8D3M - chains E and I of the 9 polymer chains in the assembly; structure by electron microscopy, 3.41 A resolution.

Chain E:
Molecule: CRISPR-associated endonuclease Cas2
Source organism: Alkalihalobacillus halodurans C-125
Notes: EC 3.1.-.-
Reference sequence: Q9KFX8 (CAS2_ALKHC); residues 1-96 here = UniProt positions 1-96
Sequence (98 residues; each row starts with the number of its first residue; numbers below 1 keep their minus sign (Gly-1 is residue -1)):
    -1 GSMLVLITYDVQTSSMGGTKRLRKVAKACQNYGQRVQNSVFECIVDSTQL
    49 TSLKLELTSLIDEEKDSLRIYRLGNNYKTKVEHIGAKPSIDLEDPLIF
Differences from the reference sequence: expression tag (-1 to 0)
UniProt features mapped onto this chain:
  - binding site (Mg(2+)): Asp8
  - mutagenesis: Asp8 (D8N: Loss of dsDNase activity)
From the paper describing this entry:
  - mutagenesis - T46A/T49A/L53A/T56A/S57A: unchanged catalytic activity

Chain I:
Molecule: CRISPR-associated exonuclease Cas4
Source organism: Alkalihalobacillus halodurans C-125
Notes: EC 3.1.12.1
Reference sequence: A0A4Y7WTW2 (A0A4Y7WTW2_ALKHA); residues 3-219 here = UniProt positions 3-219
Sequence (218 residues; row label = number of the first residue in the row):
     2 ASNEEDRYLMLSGLQHFQFCKRQWALIHIEQQWEENVRTIEGQHLHKKAD
    52 QPFMKEKRGSKLTVRAMPIQSKNLQISGICDVVEFVQDSEGIELSGVSGS
   102 YKAFPVEYKRGKPKKGDEDIVQLVAQAMCLEEMLVCRIDKGYLFYNEIKH
   152 RVEVPITDALRDKVVQMAKEMHHYYENRHTPKVKTGPFCNNCSLQSICLP
   202 KLMNKRSVKRYIEGRLSE
Differences from the reference sequence: expression tag (2); conflict Met11 (Leu in A0A4Y7WTW2), Ser101 (Cys in A0A4Y7WTW2)
Bound ions: 4Fe-4S cluster Fe: Cys21, Cys190, Cys193, Cys199; Mn2+: Asp82, Tyr109 (shared with 1 residue of chain H)
Residues lining bound ligands: 4Fe-4S cluster (SF4): Phe20, Cys21, Arg23, Gln24, Val184, Phe189, Cys190, Cys193, Leu195, Cys199, Pro201
From the paper describing this entry:
  - mutagenesis - Q44A, S194A: decreased catalytic activity
  - mutagenesis - Q16A, Q24A: abolished catalytic activity
  - specificity-determining residues: Gln16, Gln24
  - mutagenesis - K206A/R207A/K210A/R211A: unchanged catalytic activity on HSI substrate

How chain E and chain I interact:
Contacting residue pairs (5; chain E residue first):
  Ser45(E) with Val38(I)
  Thr46(E) with Asn37(I); Val38(I)
  Thr49(E) with Val38(I)
  Leu53(E) with His45(I)
Other interface residues (no listed pair), chain I (6 interface residues in all): Glu36, Ile41, Glu42

Overview:
Chain E and chain I form an interface of 4 and 6 residues respectively. Bound to chain I: 4Fe-4S cluster. From
UniProt: Mg2+-binding residue Asp8(E) and one mutagenesis site on chain E. From the paper: Q44A and S194A of
chain I reduce catalytic activity; specificity determinants Gln16(I) and Gln24(I); 6 substitutions were tested
in all.
Chain E is CRISPR-associated endonuclease Cas2 and chain I is CRISPR-associated exonuclease Cas4, both from
Alkalihalobacillus halodurans C-125; the structure, Type I-C Cas4-Cas1-Cas2 complex bound to a PAM/Processed
prespacer, was determined by electron microscopy, deposited together with 8D3L, 8D3P and 8D3Q.
